1UEF - chains B and D of the 4 polymer chains in the assembly; structure by X-ray diffraction, 2.50 A resolution.

[Chain B]
Protein: Docking protein 1
From: Mus musculus
Notes: fragment: Dok1 PTB Domain
UniProtKB: P97465 (DOK1_MOUSE); residues 5-119 here correspond to UniProt positions 152-266 (UniProt number = residue number + 147)
Amino-acid sequence (127 residues; row label = number of the first residue in the row):
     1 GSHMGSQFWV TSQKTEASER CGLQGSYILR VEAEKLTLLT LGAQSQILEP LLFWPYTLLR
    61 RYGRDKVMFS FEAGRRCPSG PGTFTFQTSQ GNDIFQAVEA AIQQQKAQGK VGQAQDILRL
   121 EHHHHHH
Disordered / not traced: 1-4, 108-127
Differences from the reference sequence: expression tag (1-4, 120-127)
From the paper describing this entry:
  - mutagenesis - R60A: abolished binding to phosphopeptides (citing earlier work)
  - specificity-determining residues: Thr57, Ile102, Gln105

[Chain D]
Protein: 13-mer peptide from Proto-oncogene tyrosine-protein kinase receptor ret
Notes: EC 2.7.1.112
UniProtKB: P35546 (RET_MOUSE); residues 1-13 here correspond to UniProt positions 1055-1067 (UniProt number = residue number + 1054)
Amino-acid sequence (13 residues; numbered 1 to 13; the number before each row is that of its first residue):
     1 STWIENKLYG MSD
Disordered / not traced: 1, 10-13
Modified positions: Tyr9 (o-phosphotyrosine; PTR)

[How chain B and chain D interact]
Pairs across the interface (30):
  Tyr56(B) with Asn6(D), hydrogen bond (backbone-side chain); Leu8(D), hydrophobic
  Thr57(B) with Leu8(D); Tyr9(D)
  Leu58(B) with Tyr9(D)
  Leu59(B) with Asn6(D), hydrogen bond (backbone-side chain); Tyr9(D)
  Arg60(B) with Glu5(D); Asn6(D), hydrogen bond (backbone-backbone); Tyr9(D)
  Arg61(B) with Trp3(D); Ile4(D); Glu5(D); Asn6(D)
  Tyr62(B) with Trp3(D); Ile4(D), hydrogen bond (backbone-backbone)
  Gly63(B) with Thr2(D); Trp3(D)
  Arg64(B) with Thr2(D), hydrogen bond (side chain-backbone)
  Asp65(B) with Thr2(D)
  Ser70(B) with Trp3(D)
  Glu72(B) with Trp3(D)
  Gly74(B) with Tyr9(D)
  Arg75(B) with Tyr9(D)
  Arg76(B) with Tyr9(D)
  Phe95(B) with Ile4(D), hydrophobic
  Glu99(B) with Ile4(D)
  Ile102(B) with Asn6(D); Leu8(D), hydrophobic
  Gln105(B) with Leu8(D)
Other interface residues (no listed pair), chain B (21 interface residues in all): Phe71, Thr83

[Summary]
The interface between chain B and chain D involves 21 residues on one side and 7 on the other; the contacts
include 5 hydrogen bonds. Polar pairs include Tyr56(B)-Asn6(D), Leu59(B)-Asn6(D) and Arg64(B)-Thr2(D). The
paper reports that R60A of chain B abolishes binding to phosphopeptides; specificity determinants Thr57(B),
Ile102(B) and Gln105(B).
Here chain B is Docking protein 1 (Mus musculus) and chain D is a 13-mer peptide from Proto-oncogene
tyrosine-protein kinase receptor ret. Entry 1UEF (Crystal Structure of Dok1 PTB Domain Complex) was determined
by X-ray diffraction together with 1P5T from the same study.
